Entry 5WQO (X-ray diffraction, 1.78 A resolution); this record covers chains A and B.

# Chain A (and B)
Protein: Probable dehydrogenase
Organism: Pseudomonas aeruginosa (strain ATCC 15692 / DSM 22644 / CIP 104116 / JCM 14847 / LMG 12228 / 1C / PRS 101 / PAO1)
Notes: chain B of this document is another copy of the same molecule, construct and numbering; everything in this record applies to it too
Reference sequence: Q9HWU9 (Q9HWU9_PSEAE); residues 1-229 here = UniProt positions 1-229
Amino-acid sequence (234 residues; numbered -4 to 229; the number before each row is that of its first residue; numbers below 1 keep their minus sign (Gly-4 is residue -4)):
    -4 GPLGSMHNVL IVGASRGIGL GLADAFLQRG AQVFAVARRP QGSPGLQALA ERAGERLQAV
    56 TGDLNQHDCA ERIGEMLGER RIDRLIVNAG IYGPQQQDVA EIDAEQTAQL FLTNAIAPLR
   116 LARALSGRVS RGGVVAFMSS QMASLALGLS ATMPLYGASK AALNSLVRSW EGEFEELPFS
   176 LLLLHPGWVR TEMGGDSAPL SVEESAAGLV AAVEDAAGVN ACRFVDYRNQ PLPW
Construct notes: expression tag (-4 to 0)
Bound ions: Na+: Gln61, Asp63 (shared with Ala54(B) of chain B)
Small-molecule neighbours: NADP (NAP; NADP nicotinamide-adenine-dinucleotide phosphate): Gly8, Ala9, Ser10, Arg11, Gly12, Ile13, Arg33, Gly57, Asp58, Leu59, Asn60, Asn83, Ala84, Gly85, Ile86, Met133, Ser134, Ser135, Tyr151, Lys155, His180, Pro181, Gly182, Trp183, Val184, Thr186, Glu187, Met188, Gly189

# Interface between chain A and chain B
Pairs across the interface - 59 pairs, chain A then chain B:
  His62(A) with Ala95(B)
  Val94(A) with Ile111(B); Arg115(B); Arg118(B)
  Ala95(A) with His62(B); Arg115(B)
  Ile97(A) with Ile111(B), hydrophobic
  Ala99(A) with Ala103(B); Leu107(B), hydrophobic
  Thr102(A) with Phe106(B); Leu107(B); Ile111(B)
  Ala103(A) with Ala99(B); Thr102(B)
  Phe106(A) with Thr102(B); Phe106(B), hydrophobic
  Leu107(A) with Ala99(B), hydrophobic; Thr102(B)
  Ile111(A) with Val94(B); Ile97(B), hydrophobic; Thr102(B)
  Arg115(A) with Val94(B); Ala95(B)
  Arg118(A) with Val94(B)
  Leu140(A) with Asn159(B); Ser160(B); Arg163(B), hydrogen bond (backbone-side chain); Trp229(B), hydrophobic
  Ala141(A) with Arg163(B), hydrogen bond (backbone-side chain); Trp229(B)
  Gly143(A) with Arg163(B)
  Ser145(A) with Ser160(B); Ser164(B), hydrogen bond
  Ala146(A) with Ser164(B), hydrogen bond (backbone-side chain); Gly167(B)
  Pro149(A) with Leu161(B); Ser164(B)
  Gly152(A) with Ser160(B)
  Ala153(A) with Ala157(B); Ser160(B); Leu161(B), hydrophobic
  Ala156(A) with Ser160(B)
  Ala157(A) with Ala153(B)
  Asn159(A) with Leu140(B)
  Ser160(A) with Leu140(B); Gly152(B); Ala153(B); Ala156(B)
  Leu161(A) with Pro149(B); Ala153(B), hydrophobic
  Arg163(A) with Leu140(B), hydrogen bond (side chain-backbone); Ala141(B), hydrogen bond (side chain-backbone)
  Ser164(A) with Ser145(B), hydrogen bond (side chain-backbone); Ala146(B); Pro149(B)
  Gly167(A) with Ala146(B)
  Glu168(A) with Ala146(B)
  Trp229(A) with Leu140(B), hydrophobic; Ala141(B)
Other interface residues (no listed pair), chain A (33 interface residues in all): Leu114, Leu142, Leu150
Other interface residues (no listed pair), chain B (34 interface residues in all): Asp98, Leu114, Leu142, Gly143, Leu150, Glu168

# Summary
The interface between chain A and chain B involves 33 residues on one side and 34 on the other; the contacts
include 7 hydrogen bonds. Polar contacts include Leu140(A)-Arg163(B), Ala141(A)-Arg163(B) and
Ser145(A)-Ser164(B). Ligands of chain A: NADP.
Both chains are Probable dehydrogenase (Pseudomonas aeruginosa (strain ATCC 15692 / DSM 22644 / CIP 104116 /
JCM 14847 / LMG 12228 / 1C / PRS 101 / PAO1)). Entry 5WQO (Crystal structure of a carbonyl reductase from
Pseudomonas aeruginosa PAO1 in complex with NADP (condition I)) was determined by X-ray diffraction (same
publication as 5WQM, 5WQN and 5WQP).
